PDB entry 4GP8 | X-ray diffraction, 2.80 A resolution | chains A and B of the 3 polymer chains in the assembly

== Chain A ==
Protein: Cytochrome c oxidase subunit 1
Organism: Thermus thermophilus
Notes: EC 1.9.3.1
UniProtKB: Q5SJ79 (COX1_THET8); numbering as in UniProt (aligned over 2-562)
Sequence (568 residues; each row starts with the number of its first residue; numbers below 1 keep their minus sign (Met-5 is residue -5)):
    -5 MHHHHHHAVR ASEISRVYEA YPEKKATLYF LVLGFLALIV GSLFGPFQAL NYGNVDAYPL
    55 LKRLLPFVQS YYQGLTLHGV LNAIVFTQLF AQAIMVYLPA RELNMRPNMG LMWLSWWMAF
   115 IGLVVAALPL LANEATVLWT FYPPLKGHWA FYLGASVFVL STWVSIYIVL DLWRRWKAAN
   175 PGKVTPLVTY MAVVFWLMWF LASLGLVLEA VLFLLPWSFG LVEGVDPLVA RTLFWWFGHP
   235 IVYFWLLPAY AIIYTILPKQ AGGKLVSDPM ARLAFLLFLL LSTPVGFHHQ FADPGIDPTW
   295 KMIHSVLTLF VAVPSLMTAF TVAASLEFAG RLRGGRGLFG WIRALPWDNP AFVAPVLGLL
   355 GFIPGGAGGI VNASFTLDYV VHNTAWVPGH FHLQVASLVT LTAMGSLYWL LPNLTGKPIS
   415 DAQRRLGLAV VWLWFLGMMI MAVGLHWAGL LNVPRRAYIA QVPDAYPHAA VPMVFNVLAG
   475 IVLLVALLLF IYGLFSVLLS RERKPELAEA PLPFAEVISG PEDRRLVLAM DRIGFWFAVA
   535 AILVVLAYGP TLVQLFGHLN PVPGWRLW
Unresolved in the structure: -5 to 14, 490-504, 513-516
Differences from the reference sequence: expression tag (-5 to 1); engineered mutation Trp133 (Tyr in Q5SJ79), Phe231 (Thr in Q5SJ79)
Ion coordination: heme Fe: His72, His386; Cu ion: His282, His283 (together with peroxide ion); heme-as Fe: His384 (together with peroxide ion)
Residues lining bound ligands:
  - heme-as (HAS): Trp133, Thr134, Trp229, Val236, Tyr237, Trp239, Leu240, Tyr244, His282, His283, Thr302, Ala306, Ser309, Leu310, Thr312, Ala313, Val316, Ala317, Leu320, Trp335, Ile336, Val350, Leu353, Leu354, Phe356, Ile357, Gly360, Gly363, Ile364, Asn366, Ala367, Asp372, His376, Asn377, Val381, His384, Phe385, Gln388, Val389, Val393, Arg449, Arg450
  - heme (HEM): Leu32, Ser36, Gly39, Pro40, Gln42, Ala43, Tyr46, Tyr65, Leu69, His72, Gly73, Asn76, Ala77, Leu132, Trp133, Pro382, Phe385, His386, Val389, Ala390, Thr394, Trp428, Met432, Met435, Arg449, Arg450, Ala451, Leu477, Leu481
  - peroxide ion (PER): His233, Val236, His282, His283
UniProt features mapped onto this chain:
  - binding site (Fe(II)-heme a): His72, His386
  - binding site (Cu cation): His233, Tyr237, His282, His283
  - binding site (heme a3): His384
  - cross-link: His233 to Tyr237 (1'-histidyl-3'-tyrosine (His-Tyr))
Reported in the primary citation:
  - mutagenesis - Y133W/T231F (5-fold), Y133W (5-fold): decreased binding to NO
  - mutagenesis - Y133W/T231F, Y133W, T231F: decreased catalytic activity
  - contacts within the chain: Trp193-Phe231 (hydrophobic contact), Leu200-Phe231 (hydrophobic contact), Phe231-Ile235 (hydrophobic contact)
  - conformationally variable residues (side-chain flip): Phe231 (from molecular simulation)

== Chain B ==
Protein: Cytochrome c oxidase subunit 2
Organism: Thermus thermophilus
Notes: EC 1.9.3.1
UniProtKB: Q5SJ80 (COX2_THET8); residue numbers follow UniProt; this construct covers 1-168
Sequence (168 residues; each row starts with the number of its first residue):
     1 MVDEHKAHKA ILAYEKGWLA FSLAMLFVFI ALIAYTLATH TAGVIPAGKL ERVDPTTVRQ
    61 EGPWADPAQA VVQTGPNQYT VYVLAFAFGY QPNPIEVPQG AEIVFKITSP DVIHGFHVEG
   121 TNINVEVLPG EVSTVRYTFK RPGEYRIICN QYCGLGHQNM FGTIVVKE
Unresolved in the structure: 1-2
Ion coordination: dinuclear copper ion: His114, Cys149, Gln151, Cys153, His157, Met160
UniProt features mapped onto this chain:
  - binding site (Cu cation): His114, Cys149, Cys153, His157

== Chain A / chain B interface ==
Residue-residue contacts (118):
  Ser64(A) - Leu155(B)
  Tyr66(A) - Tyr152(B)  hydrophobic
  Tyr66(A) - Leu155(B)  hydrophobic
  Tyr66(A) - His157(B)
  Tyr66(A) - Gln158(B)  hydrogen bond
  Thr130(A) - Tyr152(B)  hydrogen bond (backbone-side chain)
  Leu132(A) - Tyr152(B)  hydrophobic
  Tyr136(A) - Gln151(B)
  Pro137(A) - Ile113(B)
  Pro138(A) - Asp111(B)
  Pro138(A) - Val112(B)
  Pro138(A) - Ile113(B)
  Pro138(A) - Pro129(B)  hydrophobic
  Leu139(A) - Tyr152(B)  hydrophobic
  Asp220(A) - Arg52(B)  salt bridge
  Pro221(A) - Pro129(B)
  Leu222(A) - Leu50(B)  hydrophobic
  Leu222(A) - Leu128(B)
  Arg225(A) - Ile113(B)
  Arg225(A) - Glu126(B)  salt bridge
  Lys258(A) - Glu4(B)  salt bridge
  Val260(A) - His8(B)  hydrogen bond (backbone-side chain)
  Ser261(A) - Leu12(B)
  Met264(A) - Glu15(B)
  Met264(A) - Leu19(B)  hydrophobic
  Phe285(A) - Pro46(B)
  Ala286(A) - Asn124(B)
  Ala286(A) - Val125(B)
  Ala286(A) - Glu126(B)  hydrogen bond (backbone-backbone)
  Asp287(A) - Pro46(B)
  Asp287(A) - Glu126(B)
  Pro288(A) - Glu126(B)
  Pro288(A) - Glu131(B)
  Pro288(A) - Val132(B)
  Pro288(A) - Ser133(B)
  Gly289(A) - Ala47(B)
  Gly289(A) - Gly48(B)
  Gly289(A) - Leu50(B)
  Ile290(A) - Gly48(B)
  Asp291(A) - Gly48(B)
  Pro292(A) - Pro46(B)
  Pro292(A) - Gly48(B)
  Lys295(A) - Pro46(B)
  Met296(A) - Ile30(B)
  Met296(A) - Ile33(B)  hydrophobic
  Met296(A) - Leu37(B)  hydrophobic
  Val300(A) - Ile30(B)  hydrophobic
  Leu303(A) - Leu26(B)
  Leu303(A) - Ile30(B)  hydrophobic
  Leu303(A) - Ile33(B)  hydrophobic
  Val307(A) - Leu26(B)  hydrophobic
  Leu310(A) - Trp18(B)  hydrogen bond (backbone-side chain)
  Leu310(A) - Ser22(B)
  Leu310(A) - Leu26(B)  hydrophobic
  Met311(A) - Glu15(B)
  Met311(A) - Leu19(B)  hydrophobic
  Phe314(A) - Ile11(B)
  Phe314(A) - Glu15(B)
  Phe314(A) - Trp18(B)
  Thr315(A) - Glu15(B)  hydrogen bond
  Ala318(A) - Ile11(B)  hydrophobic
  Ile364(A) - Phe29(B)  hydrophobic
  Ser368(A) - Ile33(B)
  Phe369(A) - Ile33(B)  hydrophobic
  Phe369(A) - Leu37(B)  hydrophobic
  Phe369(A) - Ile45(B)  hydrophobic
  Thr370(A) - Thr36(B)  hydrogen bond
  Tyr373(A) - Val44(B)  hydrophobic
  Tyr373(A) - Ile45(B)
  Tyr373(A) - Pro46(B)
  Tyr373(A) - Asn122(B)
  Tyr373(A) - Asn124(B)  hydrogen bond (backbone-side chain)
  His376(A) - Asn124(B)  hydrogen bond (backbone-side chain)
  His376(A) - Glu126(B)  salt bridge
  His376(A) - Asn150(B)
  Asn377(A) - Glu126(B)  hydrogen bond
  Asn377(A) - Asn150(B)  hydrogen bond
  Thr378(A) - His117(B)
  Leu445(A) - Glu119(B)
  Asn446(A) - His117(B)  hydrogen bond
  Asn446(A) - Glu119(B)
  Asn446(A) - Gly120(B)
  Asn446(A) - Ile148(B)
  Pro448(A) - Ile148(B)  hydrophobic
  Arg449(A) - His157(B)
  Arg450(A) - Gln151(B)  hydrogen bond
  Arg450(A) - His157(B)  hydrogen bond (backbone-side chain)
  Ala451(A) - His157(B)
  Tyr452(A) - Gln158(B)
  Gln455(A) - Gln158(B)
  Val456(A) - Gln158(B)
  Val456(A) - Asn159(B)
  Ala459(A) - Arg146(B)  hydrogen bond (backbone-side chain)
  Tyr460(A) - Arg146(B)
  Tyr460(A) - Ile148(B)
  Tyr460(A) - Phe161(B)
  His462(A) - Glu119(B)  salt bridge
  His462(A) - Arg146(B)
  Ile512(A) - His8(B)
  Gln548(A) - Leu50(B)
  Leu549(A) - Leu50(B)  hydrophobic
  His552(A) - Leu50(B)
  His552(A) - Arg52(B)  hydrogen bond (backbone-side chain)
  Asn554(A) - Arg52(B)
  Asn554(A) - Val53(B)  hydrogen bond (side chain-backbone)
  Asn554(A) - Gly130(B)  hydrogen bond (side chain-backbone)
  Val556(A) - Pro55(B)  hydrophobic
  Val556(A) - Pro129(B)
  Val556(A) - Gly130(B)
  Trp559(A) - Pro110(B)
  Trp559(A) - Asp111(B)  hydrogen bond (side chain-backbone)
  Trp559(A) - Val112(B)  hydrophobic
  Leu561(A) - Val112(B)  hydrophobic
  Leu561(A) - Cys153(B)
  Leu561(A) - Gly154(B)
  Leu561(A) - Leu155(B)  hydrogen bond (backbone-backbone)
  Trp562(A) - Tyr152(B)
  Trp562(A) - Leu155(B)  hydrophobic
Also at the interface, not in a pair above, chain A (71 interface residues in all): Val131, Ser299, Phe304, Phe322, Asp372, Val374, Val375, Pro557
Also at the interface, not in a pair above, chain B (61 interface residues in all): Ala7, Tyr14, Leu23, Phe27, Ala34, Lys49, Thr56, Ala87, Cys149

== Overview ==
71 residues of chain A face 61 of chain B across their interface; the contacts include 20 hydrogen bonds and 5
salt bridges. Polar pairs include Asp220(A)-Arg52(B), Arg225(A)-Glu126(B) and Lys258(A)-Glu4(B). Ligands of
chain A: heme, heme-as and peroxide ion. From the paper: Y133W/T231F, Y133W and T231F of chain A reduce
catalytic activity; conformational variability at Phe231(A).
Chain A is Cytochrome c oxidase subunit 1 and chain B is Cytochrome c oxidase subunit 2, both from Thermus
thermophilus; the structure, Structure of Recombinant Cytochrome ba3 Oxidase mutant Y133W+T231F from Thermus
thermophilus, was determined by X-ray diffraction (same publication as 4GP4 and 4GP5).
